6S91 - chains B and U of the 35 polymer chains in the assembly; structure by electron microscopy, 2.68 A resolution.

[Chain B]
Molecule: CRISPR-associated protein, Cmr5 family
Organism: Sulfolobus islandicus (strain REY15A)
UniProt: F0NDX5 (F0NDX5_SULIR); numbering as in UniProt (aligned over 1-155)
Amino-acid sequence (155 residues; row label = number of the first residue in the row):
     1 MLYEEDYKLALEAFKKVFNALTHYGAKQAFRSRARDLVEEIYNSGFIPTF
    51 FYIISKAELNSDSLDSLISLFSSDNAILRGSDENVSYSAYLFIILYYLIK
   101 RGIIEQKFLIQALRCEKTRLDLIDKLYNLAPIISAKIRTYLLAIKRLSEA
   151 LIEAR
Unresolved in the structure: 1, 153-155

[Chain U]
Molecule: Cognate target RNA
Sequence (46 nucleotides; numbered 1 to 46; the number before each row is that of its first residue):
     1 UGUUAAGUCUGGUUUCCCUCCAGGGUAUCUAAGCUUUGAAAAAAAA
Unresolved in the structure: 1, 34-35, 40-46

[Chain B / chain U interface]
Pairs across the interface (26):
  Tyr-24(B) with U26(U), phosphate contact; A27(U), phosphate contact
  Gly-25(B) with U26(U), phosphate contact; A27(U), phosphate contact
  Ala-26(B) with U26(U), phosphate contact; A27(U), hydrogen bond to the phosphate
  Lys-27(B) with A27(U), phosphate contact
  Gln-28(B) with A27(U), hydrogen bond to the phosphate; U28(U), hydrogen bond to the phosphate
  Ala-29(B) with A27(U), hydrogen bond to the phosphate; U28(U), phosphate contact
  Arg-31(B) with U28(U), salt bridge to the phosphate; C29(U), salt bridge to the phosphate
  Ser-32(B) with U28(U), base contact; C29(U), hydrogen bond to the base
  Arg-35(B) with C29(U), hydrogen bond to the base
  Asp-36(B) with C29(U), base contact
  Tyr-52(B) with G25(U), phosphate contact
  Lys-56(B) with G24(U), salt bridge to the phosphate; G25(U), salt bridge to the phosphate
  Asp-82(B) with G25(U), hydrogen bond to the sugar; U26(U), phosphate contact
  Glu-83(B) with U26(U), phosphate contact
  Lys-145(B) with U30(U), salt bridge to the phosphate
  Glu-149(B) with U30(U), phosphate contact; A31(U), phosphate contact

[In short]
Chain B and chain U form an interface of 16 and 8 residues respectively, with 7 hydrogen bonds and 5 salt
bridges. Among the polar pairs are Ser-32(B)/C29(U), Arg-35(B)/C29(U) and Asp-82(B)/G25(U).
Chain B is CRISPR-associated protein, Cmr5 family (Sulfolobus islandicus (strain REY15A)) and chain U is
Cognate target RNA; the structure, Cryo-EM structure of the Type III-B Cmr-beta bound to cognate target RNA
and AMPPnP, state 2, was determined by electron microscopy, deposited together with 6S6B, 6S8B, 6S8E, 6SH8,
6SHB and 6SIC.
